6S83 - chains A and B; structure by X-ray diffraction, 2.34 A resolution.

[Chain A (and B)]
Name: S-adenosylmethionine synthase
Organism: Pyrococcus furiosus (strain ATCC 43587 / DSM 3638 / JCM 8422 / Vc1)
Notes: EC 2.5.1.6; chain B of this document is another copy of the same molecule, construct and numbering; everything in this record applies to it too
UniProtKB: Q8TZW1 (METK_PYRFU); residues 1-401 here = UniProt positions 1-401
Amino-acid sequence (401 residues; row label = number of the first residue in the row):
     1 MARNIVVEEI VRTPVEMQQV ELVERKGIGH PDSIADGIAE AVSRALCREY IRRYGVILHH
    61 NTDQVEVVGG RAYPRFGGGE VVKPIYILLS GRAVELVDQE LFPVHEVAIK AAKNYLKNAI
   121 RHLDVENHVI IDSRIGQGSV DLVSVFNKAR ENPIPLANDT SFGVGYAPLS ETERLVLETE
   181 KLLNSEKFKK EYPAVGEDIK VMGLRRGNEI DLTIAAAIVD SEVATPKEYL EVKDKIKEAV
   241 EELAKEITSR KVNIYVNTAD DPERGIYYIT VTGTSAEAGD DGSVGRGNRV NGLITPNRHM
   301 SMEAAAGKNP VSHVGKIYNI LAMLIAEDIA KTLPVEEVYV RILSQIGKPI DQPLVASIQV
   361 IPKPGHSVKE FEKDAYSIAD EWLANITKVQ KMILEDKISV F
Not modelled in the structure: 1
Bound ions: Mg2+ site 1: Asp32 (together with methylenediphosphonic acid, phosphate ion); Mg2+ site 2: Asp159 (together with AMP-PCP)
Small-molecule neighbours:
  - AMP-PCP (ACP; phosphomethylphosphonic acid adenylate ester): Asp159, Glu303, His313
  - methylenediphosphonic acid (MDN): Lys26, His30, Asp32, Lys200, Asp280, Arg286
  - S-adenosylmethionine (SAM): His30, Pro31, Asp198, Lys200, Ala215, Ala259, Tyr268, Ser275, Gly279, Asp280

[Interface between chain A and chain B]
Contacting residue pairs (120; chain A residue first):
  Val11(A) with Arg12(B); Thr13(B)
  Arg12(A) with Val11(B); Arg12(B)
  Thr13(A) with Ile10(B); Val11(B), hydrogen bond (side chain-backbone)
  Gln18(A) with Glu8(B); Gln359(B), hydrogen bond
  Gln19(A) with Val6(B); Glu8(B), hydrogen bond (backbone-side chain)
  Val20(A) with Val6(B), hydrophobic; Glu8(B), hydrogen bond (backbone-side chain); Val355(B), hydrophobic; Ser357(B); Gln359(B)
  Leu22(A) with Arg341(B); Leu343(B), hydrophobic
  Glu24(A) with Thr160(B); Phe162(B)
  Asp63(A) with Arg286(B), salt bridge
  Gln64(A) with Glu66(B), hydrogen bond; Asp281(B); Gly282(B); Ser283(B), hydrogen bond; Arg286(B), hydrogen bond
  Glu66(A) with Gln64(B), hydrogen bond; Glu66(B)
  Val68(A) with Ser90(B); Arg134(B)
  Gly69(A) with Arg92(B), hydrogen bond (backbone-side chain)
  Gly70(A) with Arg92(B), hydrogen bond (backbone-side chain)
  Arg71(A) with Gln137(B)
  Tyr86(A) with Arg134(B)
  Leu88(A) with Leu88(B), hydrophobic
  Ser90(A) with Val68(B); Asp281(B)
  Gly91(A) with Asp281(B), hydrogen bond (backbone-side chain)
  Arg92(A) with Arg71(B)
  Arg134(A) with Val68(B); Tyr86(B)
  Gln137(A) with Arg71(B), hydrogen bond (backbone-side chain)
  Thr160(A) with Met202(B)
  Phe162(A) with Leu22(B), hydrophobic; Pro296(B), hydrophobic
  Lys200(A) with Asp159(B), salt bridge; Thr160(B)
  Met202(A) with Thr160(B); Phe162(B), hydrophobic; Leu343(B), hydrophobic
  Leu204(A) with Leu343(B), hydrophobic; Leu354(B), hydrophobic; Val355(B), hydrophobic
  Arg206(A) with Asn4(B); Val6(B); Val355(B)
  Thr213(A) with Thr160(B); Gln345(B), hydrogen bond
  Thr258(A) with Gln345(B), hydrogen bond; Ile346(B)
  Ala259(A) with Ile346(B), hydrophobic
  Asp261(A) with Lys148(B), salt bridge
  Arg264(A) with Lys148(B); Glu151(B), salt bridge
  Ile266(A) with Asp141(B); Ser144(B)
  Ala278(A) with Arg92(B), hydrogen bond (backbone-side chain); Gln137(B); Ser139(B)
  Gly279(A) with Arg92(B); Ser139(B); Leu142(B)
  Asp281(A) with Gln64(B); Ser90(B); Gly91(B), hydrogen bond (side chain-backbone); Arg92(B), salt bridge
  Gly282(A) with Gln64(B)
  Ser283(A) with Gln64(B), hydrogen bond
  Val284(A) with Arg286(B), hydrogen bond (backbone-side chain)
  Gly285(A) with Gly285(B); Met302(B)
  Arg286(A) with Asp63(B), salt bridge; Gln64(B), hydrogen bond; Val284(B), hydrogen bond (side chain-backbone); Gly285(B); Ala304(B); Lys308(B)
  Gly287(A) with Met302(B)
  Arg289(A) with Met302(B)
  Ile294(A) with Phe162(B), hydrophobic; Met302(B), hydrophobic
  Pro296(A) with Phe162(B); Val164(B), hydrophobic; His299(B), hydrogen bond (backbone-side chain); Met300(B); Arg341(B), hydrogen bond (backbone-side chain)
  Asn297(A) with His299(B); Arg341(B); Gln359(B)
  Arg298(A) with His299(B), hydrogen bond (backbone-side chain)
  His299(A) with Pro296(B), hydrogen bond (side chain-backbone); Asn297(B); Arg298(B), hydrogen bond (side chain-backbone); His299(B)
  Met300(A) with Pro296(B); Met300(B)
  Ser301(A) with Met300(B)
  Met302(A) with Gly285(B); Arg286(B); Gly287(B); Arg289(B); Ile294(B), hydrophobic; Met300(B), hydrophobic; Met302(B), hydrophobic
  Ala304(A) with Arg286(B)
  Lys308(A) with Arg286(B)
  Arg341(A) with Val20(B), hydrogen bond (side chain-backbone); Asn297(B)
  Leu343(A) with Val20(B), hydrophobic; Leu204(B), hydrophobic
  Leu354(A) with Arg206(B)
Interface residues without a listed pair, chain A (63 interface residues in all): Asn61, Val65, Asp211, Tyr255, Tyr267, Tyr268
Interface residues without a listed pair, chain B (65 interface residues in all): Val7, Gln18, Val65, Lys83, Gly138, Ser161

[In short]
The interface between chain A and chain B involves 63 residues on one side and 65 on the other; the contacts
include 26 hydrogen bonds and 6 salt bridges. Among the polar pairs are Asp63(A)-Arg286(B),
Lys200(A)-Asp159(B) and Asp261(A)-Lys148(B).
Both chains are S-adenosylmethionine synthase (Pyrococcus furiosus (strain ATCC 43587 / DSM 3638 / JCM 8422 /
Vc1)). Entry 6S83 (Crystal structure of methionine adenosyltransferase from Pyrococcus furiosus in complex
with AMPPCP, SAM, and PCP) was determined by X-ray diffraction (same publication as 6S81).
